1WOD - chain A; structure by X-ray diffraction, 1.75 A resolution.

# Chain A
Name: MODA
From: Escherichia coli
Notes: fragment: n-domain, c-domain
UniProtKB: P37329 (MODA_ECOLI); residues 1-233 here correspond to UniProt positions 25-257 (UniProt number = residue number + 24)
Amino-acid sequence (233 residues; each row starts with the number of its first residue):
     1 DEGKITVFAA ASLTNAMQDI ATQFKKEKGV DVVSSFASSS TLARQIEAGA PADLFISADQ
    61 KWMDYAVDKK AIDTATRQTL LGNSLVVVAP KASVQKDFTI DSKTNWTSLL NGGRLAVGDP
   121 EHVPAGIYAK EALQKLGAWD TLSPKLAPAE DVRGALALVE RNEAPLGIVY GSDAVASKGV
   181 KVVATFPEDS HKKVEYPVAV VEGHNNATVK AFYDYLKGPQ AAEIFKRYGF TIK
Disordered / not traced: 1-2
Swiss-Prot annotation at these positions:
  - binding site (molybdate): S12, S39, A125, V152, Y170

# In short
Curated annotation (UniProt) lists 5 molybdate-binding residues.
Chain A is MODA (Escherichia coli); the structure, Crystal structure of moda, a molybdate protein, complexed
with tungstate, was determined by X-ray diffraction together with 1AMF from the same study.
